8EYQ - chains A and C of the 18 polymer chains in the assembly; structure by electron microscopy, 3.30 A resolution.

[Chain A]
Molecule: 16S_rRNA
Organism: Escherichia coli
Sequence (1540 nucleotides; row label = number of the first residue in the row):
     1 AAAUUGAAGAGUUUGAUCAUGGCUCAGAUUGAACGCUGGCGGCAGGCCUA
    51 ACACAUGCAAGUCGAACGGUAACAGGAAGAAGCUUGCUUCUUUGCUGACG
   101 AGUGGCGGACGGGUGAGUAAUGUCUGGGAAACUGCCUGAUGGAGGGGGAU
   151 AACUACUGGAAACGGUAGCUAAUACCGCAUAACGUCGCAAGACCAAAGAG
   201 GGGGACCUUCGGGCCUCUUGCCAUCGGAUGUGCCCAGAUGGGAUUAGCUA
   251 GUAGGUGGGGUAACGGCUCACCUAGGCGACGAUCCCUAGCUGGUCUGAGA
   301 GGAUGACCAGCCACACUGGAACUGAGACACGGUCCAGACUCCUACGGGAG
   351 GCAGCAGUGGGGAAUAUUGCACAAUGGGCGCAAGCCUGAUGCAGCCAUGC
   401 CGCGUGUAUGAAGAAGGCCUUCGGGUUGUAAAGUACUUUCAGCGGGGAGG
   451 AAGGGAGUAAAGUUAAUACCUUUGCUCAUUGACGUUACCCGCAGAAGAAG
   501 CACCGGCUAACUCCGUGCCAGCAGCCGCGGUAAUACGGAGGGUGCAAGCG
   551 UUAAUCGGAAUUACUGGGCGUAAAGCGCACGCAGGCGGUUUGUUAAGUCA
   601 GAUGUGAAAUCCCCGGGCUCAACCUGGGAACUGCAUCUGAUACUGGCAAG
   651 CUUGAGUCUCGUAGAGGGGGGUAGAAUUCCAGGUGUAGCGGUGAAAUGCG
   701 UAGAGAUCUGGAGGAAUACCGGUGGCGAAGGCGGCCCCCUGGACGAAGAC
   751 UGACGCUCAGGUGCGAAAGCGUGGGGAGCAAACAGGAUUAGAUACCCUGG
   801 UAGUCCACGCCGUAAACGAUGUCGACUUGGAGGUUGUGCCCUUGAGGCGU
   851 GGCUUCCGGAGCUAACGCGUUAAGUCGACCGCCUGGGGAGUACGGCCGCA
   901 AGGUUAAAACUCAAAUGAAUUGACGGGGGCCCGCACAAGCGGUGGAGCAU
   951 GUGGUUUAAUUCGAUGCAACGCGAAGAACCUUACCUGGUCUUGACAUCCA
  1001 CGGAAGUUUUCAGAGAUGAGAAUGUGCCUUCGGGAACCGUGAGACAGGUG
  1051 CUGCAUGGCUGUCGUCAGCUCGUGUUGUGAAAUGUUGGGUUAAGUCCCGC
  1101 AACGAGCGCAACCCUUAUCCUUUGUUGCCAGCGGUCCGGCCGGGAACUCA
  1151 AAGGAGACUGCCAGUGAUAAACUGGAGGAAGGUGGGGAUGACGUCAAGUC
  1201 AUCAUGGCCCUUACGACCAGGGCUACACACGUGCUACAAUGGCGCAUACA
  1251 AAGAGAAGCGACCUCGCGAGAGCAAGCGGACCUCAUAAAGUGCGUCGUAG
  1301 UCCGGAUUGGAGUCUGCAACUCGACUCCAUGAAGUCGGAAUCGCUAGUAA
  1351 UCGUGGAUCAGAAUGCCACGGUGAAUACGUUCCCGGGCCUUGUACACACC
  1401 GCCCGUCACACCAUGGGAGUGGGUUGCAAAAGAAGUAGGUAGCUUAACCU
  1451 UCGGGAGGGCGCUUACCACUUUGUGAUUCAUGACUGGGGUGAAGUCGUAA
  1501 CAAGGUAACCGUAGGGGAACCUGCGGUUGGAUCACCUCCU
Disordered / not traced: 1401-1407, 1494-1501
Modified residues: 2MG (2N-methylguanosine-5'-monophosphate) at position 1207
From the paper describing this entry:
  - conformationally variable residues (order/disorder transition): C1397 to C1400, A1502 to G1505

[Chain C]
Name: 30S ribosomal protein S3
Organism: Escherichia coli
UniProtKB: B7MCS9 (RS3_ECO45); residue numbers follow UniProt; this construct covers 1-233
Chain sequence (233 residues; row label = number of the first residue in the row):
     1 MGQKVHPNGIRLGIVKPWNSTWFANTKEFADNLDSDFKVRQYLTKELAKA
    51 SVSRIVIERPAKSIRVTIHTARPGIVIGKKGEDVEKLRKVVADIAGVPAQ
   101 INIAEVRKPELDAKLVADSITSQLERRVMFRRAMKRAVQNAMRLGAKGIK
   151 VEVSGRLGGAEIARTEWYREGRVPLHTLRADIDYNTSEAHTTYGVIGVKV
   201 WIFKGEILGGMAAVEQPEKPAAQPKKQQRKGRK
Disordered / not traced: 1, 208-233

[Chain A / chain C interface]
Contacting residue pairs - 47 pairs, chain A then chain C:
  A532(A) / Arg-127(C)  base contact
  A532(A) / Tyr-193(C)  base contact
  A1055(A) / Arg-156(C)  hydrogen bond to the sugar
  A1055(A) / Glu-161(C)  hydrogen bond to the sugar
  U1056(A) / Ile-162(C)  phosphate contact
  U1056(A) / Ala-163(C)  hydrogen bond to the phosphate
  U1056(A) / Val-195(C)  hydrogen bond to the sugar
  G1057(A) / Val-195(C)  sugar contact
  G1057(A) / Gly-197(C)  phosphate contact
  G1058(A) / Lys-199(C)  salt bridge to the phosphate
  C1059(A) / Lys-199(C)  salt bridge to the phosphate
  G1061(A) / Gln-3(C)  hydrogen bond to the base
  U1062(A) / Gln-3(C)  hydrogen bond to the base
  G1106(A) / Arg-172(C)  salt bridge to the phosphate
  C1107(A) / Arg-169(C)  hydrogen bond to the sugar
  C1107(A) / Arg-172(C)  phosphate contact
  C1107(A) / Pro-174(C)  phosphate contact
  G1108(A) / Leu-175(C)  hydrogen bond to the phosphate
  G1108(A) / His-176(C)  salt bridge to the phosphate
  C1109(A) / His-176(C)  phosphate contact
  A1111(A) / His-176(C)  hydrogen bond to the base
  A1111(A) / Thr-177(C)  hydrogen bond to the base
  C1112(A) / His-176(C)  hydrogen bond to the base
  C1112(A) / Leu-178(C)  hydrogen bond to the base
  C1112(A) / Arg-179(C)  hydrogen bond to the base
  C1113(A) / Ile-14(C)  sugar contact
  C1113(A) / Leu-178(C)  sugar contact
  A1188(A) / Ile-10(C)  sugar contact
  U1189(A) / Val-5(C)  phosphate contact
  U1189(A) / His-176(C)  sugar contact
  G1190(A) / Gln-3(C)  sugar contact
  G1190(A) / Lys-4(C)  phosphate contact
  G1190(A) / Val-5(C)  hydrogen bond to the phosphate
  G1190(A) / His-176(C)  sugar contact
  A1191(A) / Gly-2(C)  phosphate contact
  A1191(A) / Lys-4(C)  salt bridge to the phosphate
  C1192(A) / Lys-4(C)  salt bridge to the phosphate
  G1193(A) / Gly-2(C)  hydrogen bond to the base
  G1193(A) / Trp-167(C)  hydrogen bond to the phosphate
  A1196(A) / Ile-162(C)  base contact
  U1205(A) / Gly-194(C)  sugar contact
  U1205(A) / Val-195(C)  sugar contact
  G1206(A) / Thr-192(C)  sugar contact
  G1206(A) / Tyr-193(C)  hydrogen bond to the sugar
  G1206(A) / Gly-194(C)  sugar contact
  C1538(A) / Arg-131(C)  salt bridge to the phosphate
  U1540(A) / Arg-132(C)  phosphate contact
Also at the interface, not in a pair above, chain A (32 interface residues in all): U421, U1060, A1110, A1204, A1256, G1278
Also at the interface, not in a pair above, chain C (36 interface residues in all): Asn-25, Lys-27, Arg-126, Ser-154, Gly-155, Val-173, His-190, Ile-196

[Overview]
Chain A and chain C form an interface of 32 and 36 residues respectively; the contacts include 17 hydrogen
bonds and 7 salt bridges. Among the polar pairs are G1061(A)/Gln-3(C), U1062(A)/Gln-3(C) and
A1111(A)/His-176(C). The paper reports conformational variability at C1397(A) and A1502(A).
Chain A is 16S_rRNA and chain C is 30S ribosomal protein S3, both from Escherichia coli; the structure,
30S_delta_ksgA_h44_inactive_conformation, was determined by electron microscopy, deposited together with 8EYT.
